Entry 9E0T (electron microscopy, 3.10 A resolution); this record covers chains A and B of the 3 polymer chains in the assembly.

Chain A:
Name: Cytoplasmic dynein 1 heavy chain 1
From: Homo sapiens
UniProtKB: Q14204 (DYHC1_HUMAN); residue numbers follow UniProt; this construct covers 2-4646
Chain sequence (4843 residues; row label = number of the first residue in the row; numbers below 1 keep their minus sign (Gly-196 is residue -196)):
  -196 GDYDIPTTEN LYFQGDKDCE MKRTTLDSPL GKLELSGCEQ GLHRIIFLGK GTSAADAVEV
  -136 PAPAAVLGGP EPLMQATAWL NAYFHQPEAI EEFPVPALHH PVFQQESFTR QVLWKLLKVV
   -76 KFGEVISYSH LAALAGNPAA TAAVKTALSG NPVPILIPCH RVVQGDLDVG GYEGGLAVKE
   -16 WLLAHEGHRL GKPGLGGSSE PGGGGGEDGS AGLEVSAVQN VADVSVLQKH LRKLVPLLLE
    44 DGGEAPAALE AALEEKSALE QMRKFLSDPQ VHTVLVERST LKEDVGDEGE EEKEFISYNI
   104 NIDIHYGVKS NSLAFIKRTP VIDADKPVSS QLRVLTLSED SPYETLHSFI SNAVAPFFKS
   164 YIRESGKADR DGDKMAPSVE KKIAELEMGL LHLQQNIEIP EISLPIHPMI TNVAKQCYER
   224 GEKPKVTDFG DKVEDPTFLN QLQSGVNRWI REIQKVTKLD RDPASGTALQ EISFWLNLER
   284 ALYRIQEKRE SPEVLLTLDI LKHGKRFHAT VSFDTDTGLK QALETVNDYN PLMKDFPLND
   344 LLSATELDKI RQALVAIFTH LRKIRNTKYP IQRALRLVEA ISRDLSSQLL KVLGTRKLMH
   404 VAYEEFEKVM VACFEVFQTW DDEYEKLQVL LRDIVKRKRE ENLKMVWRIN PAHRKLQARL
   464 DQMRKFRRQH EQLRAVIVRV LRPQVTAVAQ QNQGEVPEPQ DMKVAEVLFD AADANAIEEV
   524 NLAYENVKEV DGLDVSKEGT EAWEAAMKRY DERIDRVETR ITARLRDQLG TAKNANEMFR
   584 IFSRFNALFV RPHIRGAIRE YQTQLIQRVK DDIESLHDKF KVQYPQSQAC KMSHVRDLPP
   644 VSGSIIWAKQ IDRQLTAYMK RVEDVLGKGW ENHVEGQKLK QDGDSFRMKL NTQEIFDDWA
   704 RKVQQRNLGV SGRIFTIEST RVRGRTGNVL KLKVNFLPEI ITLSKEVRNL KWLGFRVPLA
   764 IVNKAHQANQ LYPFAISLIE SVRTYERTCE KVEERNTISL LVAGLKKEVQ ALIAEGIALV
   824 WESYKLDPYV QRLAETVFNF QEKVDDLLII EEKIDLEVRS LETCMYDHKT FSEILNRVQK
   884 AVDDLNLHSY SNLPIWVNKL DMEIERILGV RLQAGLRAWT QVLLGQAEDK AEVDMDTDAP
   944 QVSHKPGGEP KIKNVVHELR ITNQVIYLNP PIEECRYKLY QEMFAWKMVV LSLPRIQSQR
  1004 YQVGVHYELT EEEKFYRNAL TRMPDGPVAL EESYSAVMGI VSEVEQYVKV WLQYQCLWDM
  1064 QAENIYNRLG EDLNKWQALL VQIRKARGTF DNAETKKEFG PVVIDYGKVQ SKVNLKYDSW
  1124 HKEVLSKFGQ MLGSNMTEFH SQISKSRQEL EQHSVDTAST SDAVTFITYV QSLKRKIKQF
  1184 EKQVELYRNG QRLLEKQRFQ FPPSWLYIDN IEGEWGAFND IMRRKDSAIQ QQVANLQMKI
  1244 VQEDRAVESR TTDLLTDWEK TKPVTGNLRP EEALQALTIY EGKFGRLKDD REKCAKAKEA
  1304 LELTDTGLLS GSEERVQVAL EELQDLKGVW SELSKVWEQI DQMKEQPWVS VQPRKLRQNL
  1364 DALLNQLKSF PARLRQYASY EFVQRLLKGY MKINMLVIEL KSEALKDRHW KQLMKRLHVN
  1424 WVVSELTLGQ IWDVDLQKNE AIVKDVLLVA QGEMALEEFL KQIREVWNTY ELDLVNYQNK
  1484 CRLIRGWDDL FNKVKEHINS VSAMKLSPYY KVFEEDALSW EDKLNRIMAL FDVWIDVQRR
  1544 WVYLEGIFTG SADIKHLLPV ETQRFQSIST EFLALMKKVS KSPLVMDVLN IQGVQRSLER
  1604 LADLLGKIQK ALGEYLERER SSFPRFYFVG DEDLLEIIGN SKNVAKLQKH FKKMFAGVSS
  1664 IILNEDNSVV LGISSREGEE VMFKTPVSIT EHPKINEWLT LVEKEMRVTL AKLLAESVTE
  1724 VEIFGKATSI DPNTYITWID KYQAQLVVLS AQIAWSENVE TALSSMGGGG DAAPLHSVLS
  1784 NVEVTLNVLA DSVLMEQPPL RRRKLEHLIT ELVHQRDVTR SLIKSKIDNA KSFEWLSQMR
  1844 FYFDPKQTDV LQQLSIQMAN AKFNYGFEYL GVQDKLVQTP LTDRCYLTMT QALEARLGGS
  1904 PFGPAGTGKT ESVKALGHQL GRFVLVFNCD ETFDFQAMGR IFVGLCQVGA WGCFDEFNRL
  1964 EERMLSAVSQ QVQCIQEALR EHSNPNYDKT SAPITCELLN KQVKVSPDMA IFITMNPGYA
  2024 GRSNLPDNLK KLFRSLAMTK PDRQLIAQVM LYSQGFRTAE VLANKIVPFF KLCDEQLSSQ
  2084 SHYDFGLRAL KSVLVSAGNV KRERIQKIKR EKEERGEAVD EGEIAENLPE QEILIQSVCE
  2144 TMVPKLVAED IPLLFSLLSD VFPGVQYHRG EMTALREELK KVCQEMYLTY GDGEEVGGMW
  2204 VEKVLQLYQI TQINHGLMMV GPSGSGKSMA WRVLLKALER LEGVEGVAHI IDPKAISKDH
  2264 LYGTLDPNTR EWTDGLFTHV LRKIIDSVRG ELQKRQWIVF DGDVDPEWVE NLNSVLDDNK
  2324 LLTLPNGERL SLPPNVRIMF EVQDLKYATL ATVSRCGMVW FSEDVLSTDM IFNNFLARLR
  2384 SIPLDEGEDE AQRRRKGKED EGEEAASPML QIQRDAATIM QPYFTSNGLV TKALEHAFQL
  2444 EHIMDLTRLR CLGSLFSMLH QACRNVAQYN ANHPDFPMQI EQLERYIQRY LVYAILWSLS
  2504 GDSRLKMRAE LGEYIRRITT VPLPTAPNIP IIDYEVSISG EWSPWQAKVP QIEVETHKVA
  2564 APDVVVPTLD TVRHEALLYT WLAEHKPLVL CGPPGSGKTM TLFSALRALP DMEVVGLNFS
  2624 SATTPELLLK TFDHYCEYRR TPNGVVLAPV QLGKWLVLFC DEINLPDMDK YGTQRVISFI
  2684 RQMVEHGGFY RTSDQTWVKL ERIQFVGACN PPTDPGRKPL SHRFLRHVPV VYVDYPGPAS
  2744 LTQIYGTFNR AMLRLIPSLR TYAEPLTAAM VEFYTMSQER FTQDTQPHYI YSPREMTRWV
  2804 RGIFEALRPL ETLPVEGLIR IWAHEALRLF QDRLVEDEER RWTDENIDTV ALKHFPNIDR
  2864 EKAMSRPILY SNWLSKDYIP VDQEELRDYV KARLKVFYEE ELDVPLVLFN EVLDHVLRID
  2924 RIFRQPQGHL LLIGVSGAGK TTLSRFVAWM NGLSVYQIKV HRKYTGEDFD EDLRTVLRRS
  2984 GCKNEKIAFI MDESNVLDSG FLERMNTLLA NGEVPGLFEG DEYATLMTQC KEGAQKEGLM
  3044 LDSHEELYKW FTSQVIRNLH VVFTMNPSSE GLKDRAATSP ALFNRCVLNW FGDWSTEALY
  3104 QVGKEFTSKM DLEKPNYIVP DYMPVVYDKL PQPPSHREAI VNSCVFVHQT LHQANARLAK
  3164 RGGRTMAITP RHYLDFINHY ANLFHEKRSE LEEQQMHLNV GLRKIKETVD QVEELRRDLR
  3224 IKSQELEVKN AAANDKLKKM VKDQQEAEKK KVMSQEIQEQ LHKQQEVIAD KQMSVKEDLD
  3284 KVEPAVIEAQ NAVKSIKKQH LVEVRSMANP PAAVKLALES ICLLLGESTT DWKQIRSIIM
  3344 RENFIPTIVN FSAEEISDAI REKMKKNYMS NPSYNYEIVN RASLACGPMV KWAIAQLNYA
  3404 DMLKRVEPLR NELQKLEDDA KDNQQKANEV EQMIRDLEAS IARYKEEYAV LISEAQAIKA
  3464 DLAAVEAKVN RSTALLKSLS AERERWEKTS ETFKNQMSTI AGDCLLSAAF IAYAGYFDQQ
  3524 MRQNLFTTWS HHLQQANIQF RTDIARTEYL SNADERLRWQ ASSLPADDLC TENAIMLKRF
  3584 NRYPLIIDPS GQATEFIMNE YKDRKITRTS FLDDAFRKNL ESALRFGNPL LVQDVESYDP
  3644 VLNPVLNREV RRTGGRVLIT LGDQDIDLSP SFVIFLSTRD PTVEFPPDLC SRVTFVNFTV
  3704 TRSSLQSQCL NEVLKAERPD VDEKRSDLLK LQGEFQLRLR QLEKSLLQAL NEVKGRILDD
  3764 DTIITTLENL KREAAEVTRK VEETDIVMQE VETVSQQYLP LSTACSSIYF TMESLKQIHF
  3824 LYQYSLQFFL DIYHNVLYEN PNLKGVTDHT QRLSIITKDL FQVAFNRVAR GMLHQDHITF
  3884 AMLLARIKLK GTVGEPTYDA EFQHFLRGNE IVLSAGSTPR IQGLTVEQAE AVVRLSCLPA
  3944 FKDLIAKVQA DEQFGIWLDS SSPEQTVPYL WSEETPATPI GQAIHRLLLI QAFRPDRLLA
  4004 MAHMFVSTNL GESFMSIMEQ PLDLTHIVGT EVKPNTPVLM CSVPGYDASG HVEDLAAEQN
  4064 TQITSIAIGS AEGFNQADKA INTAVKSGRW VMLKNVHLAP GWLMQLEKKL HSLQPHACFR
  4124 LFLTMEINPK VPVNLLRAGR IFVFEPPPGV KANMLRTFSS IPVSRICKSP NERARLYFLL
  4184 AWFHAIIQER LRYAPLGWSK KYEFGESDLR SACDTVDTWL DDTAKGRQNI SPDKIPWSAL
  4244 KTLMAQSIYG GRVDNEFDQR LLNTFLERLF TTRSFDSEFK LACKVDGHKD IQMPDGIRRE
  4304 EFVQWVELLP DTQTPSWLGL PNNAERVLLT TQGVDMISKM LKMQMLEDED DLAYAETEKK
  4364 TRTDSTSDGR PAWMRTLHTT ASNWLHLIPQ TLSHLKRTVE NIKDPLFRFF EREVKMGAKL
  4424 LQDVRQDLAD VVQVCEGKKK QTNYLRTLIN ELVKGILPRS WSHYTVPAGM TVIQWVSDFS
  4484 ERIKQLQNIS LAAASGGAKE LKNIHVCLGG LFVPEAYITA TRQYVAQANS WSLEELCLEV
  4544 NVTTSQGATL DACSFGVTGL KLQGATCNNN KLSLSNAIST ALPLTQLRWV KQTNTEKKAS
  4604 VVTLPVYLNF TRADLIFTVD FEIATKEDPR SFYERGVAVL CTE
Unresolved in the structure: -196 to 1443, 1769-1774, 1988-1995, 2115-2127, 2390-2408, 3241-3449, 3847-3848, 3896, 3975-3977, 4351-4378, 4402, 4499-4501, 4546-4556, 4596-4602
Differences from the reference sequence: expression tag (-196 to 1)
Curated features (UniProtKB/Swiss-Prot):
  - binding site (ATP): Gly1906 to Thr1913, Gly2224 to Ser2231, Gly2595 to Thr2602, Gly2937 to Thr2944
  - modified residue: Ser2 (N-acetylserine), Ser70 (Phosphoserine), Lys1125 (N6-acetyllysine), Ser1230 (Phosphoserine), Lys3480 (N6-acetyllysine), Ser4162 (Phosphoserine), Lys4283 (N6-acetyllysine), Thr4366 (Phosphothreonine), Ser4368 (Phosphoserine)
  - natural variant: Glu94 (E94K: Found in a patient with spinal muscular atrophy; uncertain significance), Lys129 (K129I: In CDCBM13), Arg264 (R264L: In SMALED1), His306 (H306R: In CMT2O and SMALED1), Ile584 (I584L: In SMALED1), Arg598 (R598C: In CMT2O and SMALED1), Thr659 to Met662 (deletion: In CDCBM13), Lys671 (K671E: In SMALED1), Pro776 (P776L: In SMALED1), Tyr970 (Y970C: In SMALED1), Gly1132 (G1132E: In SMALED1), Gln1194 (Q1194R: In CMT2O), 9 further natural variant entries in UniProt

Chain B:
Name: Platelet-activating factor acetylhydrolase IB subunit beta
From: Homo sapiens
UniProtKB: P43034 (LIS1_HUMAN); residues 2-410 here = UniProt positions 2-410
Chain sequence (411 residues; numbered 0 to 410; the number before each row is that of its first residue; numbering starts at 0):
     0 GSVLSQRQRD ELNRAIADYL RSNGYEEAYS VFKKEAELDV NEELDKKYAG LLEKKWTSVI
    60 RLQKKVMELE SKLNEAKEEF TSGGPLGQKR DPKEWIPRPP EKYALSGHRS PVTRVIFHPV
   120 FSVMVSASED ATIKVWDYET GDFERTLKGH TDSVQDISFD HSGKLLASCS ADMTIKLWDF
   180 QGFECIRTMH GHDHNVSSVA IMPNGDHIVS ASRDKTIKMW EVQTGYCVKT FTGHREWVRM
   240 VRPNQDGTLI ASCSNDQTVR VWVVATKECK AELREHEHVV ECISWAPESS YSSISEATGS
   300 ETKKSGKPGP FLLSGSRDKT IKMWDVSTGM CLMTLVGHDN WVRGVLFHSG GKFILSCADD
   360 KTLRVWDYKN KRCMKTLNAH EHFVTSLDFH KTAPYVVTGS VDQTVKVWEC R
Unresolved in the structure: 0-88, 298-306
Differences from the reference sequence: expression tag (0-1)
Curated features (UniProtKB/Swiss-Prot):
  - region: Phe388 to Arg410 (Interaction with NDEL1)
  - modified residue: Lys53 (N6-acetyllysine), Ser109 (Phosphoserine)
  - natural variant: Phe31 (F31S: In LIS1), His149 (H149R: In LIS1), Gly162 (G162S: In LIS1), Ser169 (S169P: In SBH), Arg241 (R241P: In SBH), His277 (H277P: In LIS1), Asp317 (D317H: In LIS1)

Chain A / chain B interface:
Contacting residue pairs - 17 pairs, chain A then chain B:
  Lys3112(A) - Glu183(B)
  Lys3112(A) - Cys184(B)
  Asp3114(A) - Ile185(B)
  Asp3114(A) - Arg186(B)
  Asp3114(A) - Thr187(B)  hydrogen bond
  Glu3116(A) - Arg186(B)  salt bridge
  Glu3116(A) - Thr223(B)
  Pro3118(A) - Gly224(B)
  His3188(A) - Glu183(B)  salt bridge
  Arg3191(A) - Thr187(B)
  Glu3195(A) - Gly148(B)
  Glu3195(A) - Thr150(B)
  Glu3196(A) - Lys147(B)  salt bridge
  Gln3198(A) - Thr150(B)
  Met3199(A) - Thr150(B)  hydrogen bond (backbone-side chain)
  Asn3202(A) - Thr150(B)  hydrogen bond
  Glu3755(A) - Arg108(B)
Also at the interface, not in a pair above, chain A (14 interface residues in all): Arg3206, Asn3754
Also at the interface, not in a pair above, chain B (16 interface residues in all): Asp129, Ala130, Asp151, Gln222, Tyr225

Overview:
14 residues of chain A face 16 of chain B across their interface, with 3 hydrogen bonds and 3 salt bridges.
Among the polar pairs are Glu3116(A)-Arg186(B), His3188(A)-Glu183(B) and Glu3196(A)-Lys147(B). UniProt lists
32 ATP-binding residues on chain A.
Chain A is Cytoplasmic dynein 1 heavy chain 1 and chain B is Platelet-activating factor acetylhydrolase IB
subunit beta, both from Homo sapiens; the structure, Cryo-EM structure of human cytoplasmic dynein-1 bound to
LIS1 in the presence of ATP, was determined by electron microscopy together with 9DZY, 9E0W, 9E22, 9E23 and
9E28 from the same study.
